PDB entry 9IHD | electron microscopy, 2.97 A resolution | chains E and J of the 12 polymer chains in the assembly

# Chain E
Molecule: Histone H3.2
Organism: Xenopus laevis
UniProt: P84233 (H32_XENLA); residues 37-135 here correspond to UniProt positions 38-136 (UniProt number = residue number + 1)
Amino-acid sequence (99 residues; numbered 37 to 135; the number before each row is that of its first residue):
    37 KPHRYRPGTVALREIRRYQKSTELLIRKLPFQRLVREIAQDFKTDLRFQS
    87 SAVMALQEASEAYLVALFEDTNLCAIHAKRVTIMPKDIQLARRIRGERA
Unresolved in the structure: 37-38, 135
Sequence notes: conflict Ala102 (Gly103 in P84233)
UniProt features mapped onto this chain:
  - modified residue: Lys37 (N6-methyllysine), Tyr41 (Phosphotyrosine), Lys56 (N6,N6,N6-trimethyllysine), Ser57 (Phosphoserine), Lys64 (N6-(2-hydroxyisobutyryl)lysine), Lys79 (N6,N6,N6-trimethyllysine), Thr80 (Phosphothreonine), Ser86 (Phosphoserine), Thr107 (Phosphothreonine), Lys115 (N6-acetyllysine), Lys122 (N6-(2-hydroxyisobutyryl)lysine)
  - lipidation: Cys110 (S-palmitoyl cysteine)

# Chain J
Molecule: Widom-601 DNA
Sequence (147 nucleotides; each row starts with the number of its first residue; numbers below 1 keep their minus sign (DA-73 is residue -73)):
   -73 ATCGAGAATCCCGGTGCCGAGGCCGCTCAATTGGTCGTAGACAGCTCTAG
   -23 CACCGCTTAAACGCACGTACGCGCTGTCCCCCGCGTTTTAACCGCCAAGG
    27 GGATTACTCCCTAGTCTCCAGGCACGTGTCAGATATATACATCCGAT
Unresolved in the structure: -73, 73

# How chain E and chain J interact
Contacting residue pairs (20):
  Arg40(E) - DC70(J)  sugar contact
  Tyr41(E) - DC69(J)  phosphate contact
  Tyr41(E) - DC70(J)  sugar contact
  Arg42(E) - DA-5(J)  salt bridge to the phosphate
  Arg42(E) - DC70(J)  hydrogen bond to the phosphate
  Thr45(E) - DC70(J)  hydrogen bond to the phosphate
  Arg63(E) - DA-14(J)  phosphate contact
  Arg72(E) - DC-23(J)  salt bridge to the phosphate
  Arg83(E) - DG-24(J)  phosphate contact
  Arg83(E) - DC-23(J)  phosphate contact
  Phe84(E) - DG-24(J)  sugar contact
  Phe84(E) - DC-23(J)  hydrogen bond to the phosphate
  Gln85(E) - DG-24(J)  phosphate contact
  Ser86(E) - DG-24(J)  phosphate contact
  Arg116(E) - DG-3(J)  phosphate contact
  Arg116(E) - DC-2(J)  phosphate contact
  Val117(E) - DG-3(J)  hydrogen bond to the phosphate
  Thr118(E) - DG-3(J)  hydrogen bond to the phosphate
  Met120(E) - DG-3(J)  phosphate contact
  Met120(E) - DC-2(J)  phosphate contact
Also at the interface, not in a pair above, chain E (17 interface residues in all): His39, Pro43, Leu82
Also at the interface, not in a pair above, chain J (12 interface residues in all): DA-13, DC-8, DC-4, DG71

# Overview
17 residues of chain E and 12 residues of chain J are in contact; the contacts include 5 hydrogen bonds and 2
salt bridges. Among the polar pairs are Arg42(E)-DC70(J), Thr45(E)-DC70(J) and Phe84(E)-DC-23(J).
Here chain E is Histone H3.2 (Xenopus laevis) and chain J is Widom-601 DNA. Entry 9IHD (Nucleosome core
particle bound by one molecule of DTT-reduced native monomeric myeloperoxidase) was determined by electron
microscopy, deposited together with 9GEN, 9GEO, 9GEP, 9GEQ, 9GER, 9IHE and 9IHF.
